Entry 8FWM (electron microscopy, 3.49 A resolution); this record covers chains AV and AS of the 15 polymer chains in the assembly.

== Chain AV ==
Molecule: Tail-tube, gp21
Organism: Agrobacterium phage Milano
Reference sequence: A0A482MHE7 (A0A482MHE7_9CAUD); numbering as in UniProt (aligned over 1-136)
Chain sequence (136 residues; numbered 1 to 136; the number before each row is that of its first residue):
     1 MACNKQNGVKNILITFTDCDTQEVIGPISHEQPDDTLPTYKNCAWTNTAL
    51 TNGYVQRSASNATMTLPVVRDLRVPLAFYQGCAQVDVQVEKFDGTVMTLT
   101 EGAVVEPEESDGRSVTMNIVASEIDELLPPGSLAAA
Unresolved in the structure: 1-2, 131-136

== Chain AS ==
Molecule: Tail-terminator protein, gp18
Organism: Agrobacterium phage Milano
Reference sequence: A0A482MF73 (A0A482MF73_9CAUD); residue numbers follow UniProt; this construct covers 1-178
Chain sequence (178 residues; numbered 1 to 178; the number before each row is that of its first residue):
     1 METKLTYGNRVTLPEFAKYIVAPAFHEIEGRAIPVTGVDDDASGTQATKL
    51 PFVLVGLRQGDTSGPATIAGNSTINLRDDFIVEFNMKKERYRDRKGGETP
   101 FFSYYDYESIRDRLFNSMIEFSGEHGITFEFVSLDISTEGDVVYIEFRFR
   151 QNYEWCETVREADTTIEAGRFSINLQGC
Unresolved in the structure: 1-4, 176-178

== Interface between chain AV and chain AS ==
Pairs across the interface - 10 pairs, chain AV then chain AS:
  Cys-3(AV) / Asn-9(AS)  hydrogen bond (backbone-side chain)
  Cys-3(AV) / Cys-156(AS)
  Lys-5(AV) / Gly-8(AS)  hydrogen bond (side chain-backbone)
  Lys-5(AV) / Asn-9(AS)
  Lys-5(AV) / His-125(AS)  hydrogen bond (side chain-backbone)
  Lys-5(AV) / Gly-126(AS)
  Gln-6(AV) / Thr-128(AS)  hydrogen bond
  Gln-6(AV) / Asn-152(AS)
  Phe-92(AV) / Gly-126(AS)
  Phe-92(AV) / Thr-128(AS)
Interface residues without a listed pair, chain AV (5 interface residues in all): Asn-4
Interface residues without a listed pair, chain AS (8 interface residues in all): Glu-154

== Overview ==
Chain AV and chain AS form an interface of 5 and 8 residues respectively, with 4 hydrogen bonds. Polar
contacts include Cys-3(AV)/Asn-9(AS), Lys-5(AV)/Gly-8(AS) and Lys-5(AV)/His-125(AS).
Here chain AV is Tail-tube, gp21 and chain AS is Tail-terminator protein, gp18, both from Agrobacterium phage
Milano. Entry 8FWM (Structure of tail-neck junction of Agrobacterium phage Milano) was determined by electron
microscopy, deposited together with 8FWE, 8FWG, 8FXP and 8FXR.
